Entry 1J5N (solution NMR); this record covers chains C and A of the 3 polymer chains in the assembly.

Chain C:
Molecule: 15-nt DNA strand
Sequence (15 nucleotides; row label = number of the first residue in the row):
   116 CTGAACAATC ACCCC

Chain A:
Name: Nonhistone chromosomal protein 6A
Source organism: Saccharomyces cerevisiae
UniProt: P11632 (NHP6A_YEAST); residue numbers follow UniProt; this construct covers 1-93
Sequence (93 residues; numbered 1 to 93; the number before each row is that of its first residue):
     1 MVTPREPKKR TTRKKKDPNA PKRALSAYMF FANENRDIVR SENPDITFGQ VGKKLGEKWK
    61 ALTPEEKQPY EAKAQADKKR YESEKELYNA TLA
UniProt features mapped onto this chain:
  - DNA-binding region: Pro21 to Asn89 (HMG box)

Interface between chain C and chain A:
Pairs across the interface (28):
  DG118(C) with Thr11(A), phosphate contact; Thr12(A), phosphate contact
  DA119(C) with Arg10(A), phosphate contact; Thr11(A), phosphate contact; Phe48(A), base contact
  DA120(C) with Phe48(A), base contact; Lys53(A), phosphate contact
  DC121(C) with Tyr28(A), base contact; Lys53(A), phosphate contact; Gly56(A), phosphate contact
  DA122(C) with Tyr28(A), sugar contact; Met29(A), base contact; Gly56(A), sugar contact; Trp59(A), phosphate contact; Lys60(A), phosphate contact
  DA123(C) with Ser26(A), base contact; Trp59(A), sugar contact; Lys60(A), phosphate contact
  DT124(C) with Arg23(A), base contact; Ser26(A), sugar contact; Glu71(A), phosphate contact
  DC125(C) with Arg23(A), sugar contact; Lys78(A), phosphate contact
  DA126(C) with Lys78(A), phosphate contact; Tyr81(A), phosphate contact; Lys85(A), phosphate contact
  DC127(C) with Tyr81(A), sugar contact; Lys85(A), phosphate contact
Other interface residues (no listed pair), chain C (11 interface residues in all): DT117
Other interface residues (no listed pair), chain A (22 interface residues in all): Thr3, Ala27, Gly52, Glu57, Lys67, Ala74

In short:
11 residues of chain C and 22 residues of chain A are in contact. From UniProt: a DNA-binding region on chain
A.
Here chain C is a 15-nt DNA strand and chain A is Nonhistone chromosomal protein 6A (Saccharomyces
cerevisiae). Entry 1J5N (Solution Structure of the Non-Sequence-Specific HMGB protein NHP6A in complex with
SRY DNA) was determined by solution NMR.
